9F33 - chains B and E of the 5 polymer chains in the assembly; structure by electron microscopy, 3.05 A resolution.

== Chain B ==
Molecule: Guanine nucleotide-binding protein G(I)/G(S)/G(T) subunit beta-1
Source organism: Rattus norvegicus
Reference sequence: P54311 (GBB1_RAT); residues 2-340 here = UniProt positions 2-340
Sequence (355 residues; each row starts with the number of its first residue; numbers below 1 keep their minus sign (Met-14 is residue -14)):
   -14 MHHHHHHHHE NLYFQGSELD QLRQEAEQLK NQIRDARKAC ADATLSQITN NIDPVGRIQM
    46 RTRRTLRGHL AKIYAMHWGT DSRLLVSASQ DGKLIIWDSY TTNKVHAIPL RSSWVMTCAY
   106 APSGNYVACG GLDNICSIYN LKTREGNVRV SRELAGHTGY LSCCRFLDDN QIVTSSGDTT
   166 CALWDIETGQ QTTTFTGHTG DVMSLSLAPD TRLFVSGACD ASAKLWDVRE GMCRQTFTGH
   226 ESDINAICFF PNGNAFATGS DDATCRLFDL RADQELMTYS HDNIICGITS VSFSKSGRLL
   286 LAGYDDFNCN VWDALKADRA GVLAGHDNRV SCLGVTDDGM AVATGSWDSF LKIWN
Not modelled in the structure: -14 to 3
Differences from the reference sequence: initiating methionine (-14); expression tag (-13 to 1)
Swiss-Prot annotation at these positions:
  - modified residue: Ser2 (N-acetylserine), His266 (Phosphohistidine)

== Chain E ==
Molecule: Antibody scFv16
Source organism: Mus musculus
Notes: antibody fragment or engineered binder
Sequence (270 residues; each row starts with the number of its first residue; numbering starts at 0):
     0 MDVQLVESGG GLVQPGGSRK LSCSASGFAF SSFGMHWVRQ APEKGLEWVA YISSGSGTIY
    60 YADTVKGRFT ISRDDPKNTL FLQMTSLRSE DTAMYYCVRS IYYYGSSPFD FWGQGTTLTV
   120 SSGGGGSGGG GSGGGGSDIV MTQATSSVPV TPGESVSISC RSSKSLLHSN GNTYLYWFLQ
   180 RPGQSPQLLI YRMSNLASGV PDRFSGSGSG TAFTLTISRL EAEDVGVYYC MQHLEYPLTF
   240 GAGTKLELKG SLEVLFQGPA AAHHHHHHHH
Not modelled in the structure: 0-1, 121-135, 248-269
Disulfide bonds: Cys159-Cys229

== How chain B and chain E interact ==
Pairs across the interface (12):
  Arg68(B) - Tyr103(E)
  Leu69(B) - Tyr103(E)  hydrophobic
  Val90(B) - Tyr102(E)  hydrophobic
  Arg129(B) - Val2(E)
  Arg129(B) - Arg98(E)  hydrogen bond (backbone-side chain)
  Arg129(B) - Phe110(E)
  Glu130(B) - Gly26(E)
  Glu130(B) - Phe27(E)
  Glu130(B) - Ala28(E)  hydrogen bond (backbone-backbone)
  Glu130(B) - Phe32(E)
  Gly131(B) - Ser31(E)
  Gly131(B) - Phe32(E)
Also at the interface, not in a pair above, chain B (10 interface residues in all): Asp66, Asp83, His91, Asn132
Also at the interface, not in a pair above, chain E (11 interface residues in all): Ile100

== Summary ==
10 residues of chain B and 11 residues of chain E are in contact; the contacts include 2 hydrogen bonds. Polar
contacts include Arg129(B)-Arg98(E) and Glu130(B)-Ala28(E).
Chain B is Guanine nucleotide-binding protein G(I)/G(S)/G(T) subunit beta-1 (Rattus norvegicus) and chain E is
Antibody scFv16 (Mus musculus); the structure, Cryo-EM structure of Dopamine 3 Receptor:Go complex bound to
bitopic FOB02-04A - Conformation A, was determined by electron microscopy together with 9F34 from the same
study.
